PDB entry 1EIC | X-ray diffraction, 1.40 A resolution | chain A

Chain A:
Molecule: Ribonuclease A
Source organism: Bos taurus
Notes: EC 3.1.27.5
UniProtKB: P61823 (RNAS1_BOVIN); residues 1-124 here correspond to UniProt positions 27-150 (UniProt number = residue number + 26)
Chain sequence (124 residues; each row starts with the number of its first residue):
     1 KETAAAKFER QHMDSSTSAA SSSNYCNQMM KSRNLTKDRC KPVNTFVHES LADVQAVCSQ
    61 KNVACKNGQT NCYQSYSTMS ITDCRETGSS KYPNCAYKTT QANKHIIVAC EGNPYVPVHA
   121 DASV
Construct notes: engineered mutation A120 (Phe146 in P61823)
Disulfides: C26-C84, C40-C95, C58-C110, C65-C72
UniProt features mapped onto this chain:
  - active site: H12 (Proton acceptor), H119 (Proton donor)
  - binding site (substrate): K7, R10, K41 to T45, K66, R85
  - glycosylation: K1 (N-linked (Glc) (glycation) lysine), K7 (N-linked (Glc) (glycation) lysine), N34 (N-linked (GlcNAc...) asparagine), K37 (N-linked (Glc) (glycation) lysine), K41 (N-linked (Glc) (glycation) lysine)
Reported in the primary citation:
  - conformationally variable residues (side-chain flip): H119
  - contacts within the chain: K66-D121 (hydrogen bond)
  - mutagenesis - F120A: decreased stability (citing earlier work)
  - mutagenesis - F120A: decreased catalytic activity (citing earlier work)
  - catalytic residues: H12, K41, H119 (citing earlier work)

Overview:
UniProt lists active-site residues H12 and H119 and 9 substrate-binding residues. The paper reports catalytic
residues H12, K41 and H119; F120A reduces stability.
Chain A is Ribonuclease A (Bos taurus); the structure, Crystal structure of F120A mutant of bovine pancreatic
ribonuclease A, was determined by X-ray diffraction (same publication as 1EID, 1EIE and 1FS3).
